PDB entry 7SAX | electron microscopy, 3.00 A resolution | chains B and F of the 7 polymer chains in the assembly

== Chain B ==
Name: GldM
Source organism: Sphingobacterium wenxiniae
Notes: fragment: C-terminal TEV cleavage site and TwinStrep Tag
Reference sequence: A0A1I6R6I5 (A0A1I6R6I5_9SPHI); residues 1-224 here = UniProt positions 1-224
Sequence (263 residues; each row starts with the number of its first residue):
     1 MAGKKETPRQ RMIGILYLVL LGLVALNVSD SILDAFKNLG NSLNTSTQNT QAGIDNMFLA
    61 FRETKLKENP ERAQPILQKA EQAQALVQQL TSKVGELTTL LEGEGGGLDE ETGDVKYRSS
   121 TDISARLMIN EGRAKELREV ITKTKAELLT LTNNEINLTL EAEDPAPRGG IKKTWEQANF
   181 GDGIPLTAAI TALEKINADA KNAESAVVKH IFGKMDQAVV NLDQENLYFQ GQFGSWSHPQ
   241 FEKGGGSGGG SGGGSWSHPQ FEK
Unresolved in the structure: 1-4, 216-263
Sequence notes: expression tag (225-263)

== Chain F ==
Name: GldL
Source organism: Sphingobacterium wenxiniae
Reference sequence: A0A1I6R6J4 (A0A1I6R6J4_9SPHI); residues 1-212 here = UniProt positions 1-212
Sequence (212 residues; each row starts with the number of its first residue):
     1 MAKKTKFKFG INTLINWGAT VVIIGLMFKI LHLKGGEWMI GVGLAVEALL FFIMGFMQAE
    61 QEPDWTRVYP ELDEDYNGEL PTRSVRAVAQ PVATGNTAAL DKLLQDAKID ENLIGNLGDG
   121 LRTFSDKVAS ISKVADTAVA TNQFADKLNA ASTGAAQLSN AFERAASDLQ TFNESAADMQ
   181 QFKEQVSTFN KNLSSLNAIY GNMLSAMNTN RS
Unresolved in the structure: 1-7, 58-212

== Chain B / chain F interface ==
Pairs across the interface (14; chain B residue first):
  Gly14(B) - Phe51(F)
  Tyr17(B) - Glu47(F)
  Leu18(B) - Leu44(F)  hydrophobic
  Leu18(B) - Glu47(F)
  Leu18(B) - Phe51(F)  hydrophobic
  Leu21(B) - Val22(F)  hydrophobic
  Val24(B) - Leu26(F)  hydrophobic
  Ala25(B) - Lys29(F)
  Ala25(B) - Ile40(F)  hydrophobic
  Val28(B) - Lys29(F)  hydrogen bond (backbone-side chain)
  Ser29(B) - His32(F)
  Asp30(B) - His32(F)
  Leu33(B) - His32(F)
  Ser119(B) - His32(F)
Also at the interface, not in a pair above, chain B (13 interface residues in all): Ile15, Glu111
Also at the interface, not in a pair above, chain F (12 interface residues in all): Ala19, Leu31, Lys34, Glu37

== In short ==
13 residues of chain B and 12 residues of chain F are in contact; the contacts include 1 hydrogen bond. The
hydrogen-bonded pair is Val28(B)-Lys29(F).
Chain B is GldM and chain F is GldL, both from Sphingobacterium wenxiniae; the structure, Structure of GldLM,
the proton-powered motor that drives Type IX protein secretion and gliding motility in ..., was determined by
electron microscopy, deposited together with 7SAT, 7SAU, 7SAZ and 7SB2.
